Entry 5OF4 (electron microscopy, 4.40 A resolution (low resolution: residue-level contacts below are approximate; hydrogen-bond / salt-bridge calls are withheld)); this record covers chains A and G of the 10 polymer chains in the assembly.

Chain A:
Name: TFIIH basal transcription factor complex helicase XPB subunit, XPB
Organism: Homo sapiens
Notes: EC 3.6.4.12
UniProtKB: P19447 (ERCC3_HUMAN); residue numbers follow UniProt; this construct covers 266-782
Chain sequence (553 residues; row label = number of the first residue in the row; note: 9 numbers in that range are skipped by the numbering (no residue carries them; nothing is unmodelled there); X marks 36 residues of unknown identity (built as UNK)):
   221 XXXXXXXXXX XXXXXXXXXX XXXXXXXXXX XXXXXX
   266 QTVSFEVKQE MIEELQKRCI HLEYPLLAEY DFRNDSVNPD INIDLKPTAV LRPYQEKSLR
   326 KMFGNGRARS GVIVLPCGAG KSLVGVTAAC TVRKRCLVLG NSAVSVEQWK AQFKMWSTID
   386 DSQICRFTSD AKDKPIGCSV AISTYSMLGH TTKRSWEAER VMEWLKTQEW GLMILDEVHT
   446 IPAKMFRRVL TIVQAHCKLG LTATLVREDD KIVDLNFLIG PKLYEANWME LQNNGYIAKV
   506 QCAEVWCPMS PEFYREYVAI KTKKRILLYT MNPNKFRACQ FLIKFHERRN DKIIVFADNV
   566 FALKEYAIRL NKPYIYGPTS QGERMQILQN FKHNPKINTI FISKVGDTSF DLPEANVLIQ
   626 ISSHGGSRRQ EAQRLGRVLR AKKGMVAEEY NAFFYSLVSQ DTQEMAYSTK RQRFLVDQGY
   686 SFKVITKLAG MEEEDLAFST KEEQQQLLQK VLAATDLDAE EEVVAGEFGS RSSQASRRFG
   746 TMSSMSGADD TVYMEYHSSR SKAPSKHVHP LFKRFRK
Unresolved in the structure: 729-782
UniProt features mapped onto this chain:
  - motif: Asp441 to His444 (DEVH box)
  - binding site (ATP): Leu340 to Ser347, Arg642, Arg645
  - modified residue (Phosphoserine): Ser686, Ser751
  - natural variant: Lys418 (K418Q: In a breast cancer sample)
  - mutagenesis: Lys346 (K346R: Dominant-negative effect on transcription and NER, induces chromatin collapse, probably has no ATPase activity. No transcriptional activity of the reconstituted TFIIH complex ...), Thr469 (T469A: Very low 3'-5' helicase activity, wild-type ATPase activity, opens damaged DNA, nearly wild-type NER activity in vivo, 50% decreased transcription in vitro), Gln638 (Q638A: Very low 3'-5' helicase activity, wild-type ATPase activity, wild-type damaged DNA removal, 80% decreased transcription (all in vitro)), Ser751 (S751A: Restores NER in XPB/ERCC3-defective cells, does not inhibit 5'-incision by ERCC1-XPF, wild-type transcription and helicase activities ...), Lys782 (Impairs protein folding)

Chain G:
Name: General transcription factor IIH subunit 5
Organism: Homo sapiens
UniProtKB: Q6ZYL4 (TF2H5_HUMAN); numbering as in UniProt (aligned over 1-71)
Chain sequence (71 residues; numbered 1 to 71; the number before each row is that of its first residue):
     1 MVNVLKGVLI ECDPAMKQFL LYLDESNALG KKFIIQDIDD THVFVIAELV NVLQERVGEL
    61 MDQNAFSLTQ K
Unresolved in the structure: 1, 68-71
UniProt features mapped onto this chain:
  - modified residue: Thr69 (Phosphothreonine)
  - natural variant: Leu21 (L21P: In TTD3)
From the paper describing this entry:
  - disease-associated variants - L21P: decreased stability (citing earlier work)

Chain A / chain G interface:
Contacting residue pairs (22):
  Pro516(A) with Pro14(G); Gln18(G)
  Glu517(A) with Gln18(G)
  Tyr519(A) with Ala15(G); Phe19(G); Met61(G); Asn64(G)
  Arg520(A) with Gln18(G)
  Tyr522(A) with Asn64(G)
  Val523(A) with Tyr22(G); Asn64(G)
  Ala524(A) with Tyr22(G)
  Arg530(A) with Ser67(G)
  Asp666(A) with Met61(G); Asn64(G)
  Thr667(A) with Ala65(G)
  Gln668(A) with Asn64(G); Ala65(G); Phe66(G); Ser67(G)
  Ala671(A) with Ala65(G); Phe66(G)
Other interface residues (no listed pair), chain A (13 interface residues in all): Met514
Other interface residues (no listed pair), chain G (11 interface residues in all): Gln63

Summary:
The interface between chain A and chain G involves 13 residues on one side and 11 on the other. UniProt lists
10 ATP-binding residues and 5 mutagenesis sites on chain A. The paper reports that L21P of chain G reduces
stability.
Here chain A is TFIIH basal transcription factor complex helicase XPB subunit, XPB and chain G is General
transcription factor IIH subunit 5, both from Homo sapiens. Entry 5OF4 (The cryo-EM structure of human TFIIH)
was determined by electron microscopy.
